Entry 7A94 (electron microscopy, 3.90 A resolution); this record covers chains A and B of the 4 polymer chains in the assembly.

[Chain A (and B)]
Protein: Spike glycoprotein
Source organism: Severe acute respiratory syndrome coronavirus 2
Notes: chain B of this document is another copy of the same molecule, construct and numbering; everything in this record applies to it too
UniProtKB: P0DTC2 (SPIKE_SARS2); numbering as in UniProt (aligned over 1-1208)
Amino-acid sequence (1287 residues; numbered -30 to 1256; the number before each row is that of its first residue; numbers below 1 keep their minus sign (Met-30 is residue -30)):
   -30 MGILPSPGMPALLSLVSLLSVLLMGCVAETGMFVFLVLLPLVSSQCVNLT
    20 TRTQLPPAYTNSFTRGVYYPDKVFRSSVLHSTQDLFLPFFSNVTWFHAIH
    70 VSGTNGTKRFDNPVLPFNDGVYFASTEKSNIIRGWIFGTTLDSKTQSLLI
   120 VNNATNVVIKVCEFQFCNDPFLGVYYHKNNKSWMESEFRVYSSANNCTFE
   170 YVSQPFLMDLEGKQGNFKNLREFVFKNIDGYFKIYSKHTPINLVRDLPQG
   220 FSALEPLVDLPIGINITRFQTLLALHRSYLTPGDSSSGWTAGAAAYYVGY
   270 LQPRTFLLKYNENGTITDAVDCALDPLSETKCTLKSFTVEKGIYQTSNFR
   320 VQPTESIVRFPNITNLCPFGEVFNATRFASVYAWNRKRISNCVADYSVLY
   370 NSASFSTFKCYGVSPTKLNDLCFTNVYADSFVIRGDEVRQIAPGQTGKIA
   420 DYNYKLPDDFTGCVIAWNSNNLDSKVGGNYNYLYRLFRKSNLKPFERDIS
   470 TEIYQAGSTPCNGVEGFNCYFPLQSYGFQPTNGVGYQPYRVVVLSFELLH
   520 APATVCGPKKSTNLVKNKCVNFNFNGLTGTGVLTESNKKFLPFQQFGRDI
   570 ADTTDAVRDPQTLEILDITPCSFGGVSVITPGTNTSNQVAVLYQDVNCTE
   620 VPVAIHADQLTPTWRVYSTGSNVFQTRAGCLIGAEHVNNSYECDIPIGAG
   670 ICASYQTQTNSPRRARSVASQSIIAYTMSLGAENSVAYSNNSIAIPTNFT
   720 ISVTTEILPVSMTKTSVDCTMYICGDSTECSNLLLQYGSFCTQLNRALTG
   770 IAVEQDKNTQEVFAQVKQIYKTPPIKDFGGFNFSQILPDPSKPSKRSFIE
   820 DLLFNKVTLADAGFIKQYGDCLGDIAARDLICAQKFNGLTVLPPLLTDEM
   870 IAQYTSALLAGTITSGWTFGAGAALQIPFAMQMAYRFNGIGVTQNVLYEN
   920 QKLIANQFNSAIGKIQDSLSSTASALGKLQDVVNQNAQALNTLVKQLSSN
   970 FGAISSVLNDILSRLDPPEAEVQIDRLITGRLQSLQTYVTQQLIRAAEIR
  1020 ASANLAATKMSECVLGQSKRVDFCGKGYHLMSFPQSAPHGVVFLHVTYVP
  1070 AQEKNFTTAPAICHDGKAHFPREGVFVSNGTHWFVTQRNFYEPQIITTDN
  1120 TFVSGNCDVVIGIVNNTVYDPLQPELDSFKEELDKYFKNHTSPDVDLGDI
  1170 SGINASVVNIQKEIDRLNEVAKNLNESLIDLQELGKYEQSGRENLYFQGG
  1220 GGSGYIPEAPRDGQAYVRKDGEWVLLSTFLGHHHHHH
Disordered / not traced: -30 to 13, 71-75, 625-632, 677-688, 828-852, 941-943, 1147-1256 (chain B: -30 to 13, 71-75, 625-631, 677-688, 828-854, 941-943, 1147-1256)
Construct notes: initiating methionine (-30); expression tag (-29 to 0, 1209-1256); engineered mutation Pro986 (Lys in P0DTC2), Pro987 (Val in P0DTC2)
Swiss-Prot annotation at these positions:
  - region: Asn280 to Cys301 (Putative superantigen), Arg403 to Asp405 (Integrin-binding motif), Asn448 to Phe456 (Immunodominant HLA epitope recognized by the CD8+), Pro681 to Ala684 (Putative superantigen), Ser816 to Tyr837 (Fusion peptide 1), Lys835 to Phe855 (Fusion peptide 2), Asp1163 to Glu1202 (Heptad repeat 2)
  - site (Cleavage): Arg685, Ser686, Arg815, Ser816
  - glycosylation: Asn17 (N-linked (GlcNAc...) (complex) asparagine), Asn61 (N-linked (GlcNAc...) (hybrid) asparagine), Asn74 (N-linked (GlcNAc...) (complex) asparagine), Asn122 (N-linked (GlcNAc...) (hybrid) asparagine), Asn149 (N-linked (GlcNAc...) (complex) asparagine), Asn165 (N-linked (GlcNAc...) (complex) asparagine), Asn234 (N-linked (GlcNAc...) (high mannose) asparagine), Asn282 (N-linked (GlcNAc...) (complex) asparagine), Thr323 (O-linked (GalNAc) threonine), Ser325 (O-linked (HexNAc...) serine), Asn331 (N-linked (GlcNAc...) (complex) asparagine), Asn343 (N-linked (GlcNAc...) (complex) asparagine), Asn603 (N-linked (GlcNAc...) (hybrid) asparagine), Asn616 (N-linked (GlcNAc...) (complex) asparagine), Asn657 (N-linked (GlcNAc...) (complex) asparagine), Thr676 (O-linked (GlcNAc...) threonine), Thr678 (O-linked (GlcNAc...) threonine), Asn709 (N-linked (GlcNAc...) (high mannose) asparagine), Asn717 (N-linked (GlcNAc...) (hybrid) asparagine), Asn801 (N-linked (GlcNAc...) (hybrid) asparagine) and 6 more in UniProt
Disulfide bonds: Cys15-Cys136, Cys131-Cys166, Cys291-Cys301, Cys336-Cys361, Cys379-Cys432, Cys391-Cys525, Cys480-Cys488, Cys538-Cys590, Cys617-Cys649, Cys662-Cys671, Cys738-Cys760, Cys743-Cys749, Cys1032-Cys1043, Cys1082-Cys1126
Covalent attachments: N-acetylglucosamine (NAG) linked to Asn165, Asn282, Asn331, Asn343, Asn616, Asn709, Asn717, Asn1098, Asn1134
Reported in the primary citation:
  - conformationally variable residues (loop rearrangement, order/disorder transition): Phe318, Asp614, Trp633, Tyr636, Thr827 to Phe855

[Interface between chain A and chain B]
Pairs across the interface (96; chain A residue first):
  Asn317(A) - Asp737(B)  hydrogen bond
  Arg319(A) - Met740(B)
  Arg357(A) - Cys166(B)  hydrogen bond (side chain-backbone)
  Arg357(A) - Thr167(B)  hydrogen bond
  Asn360(A) - Phe168(B)
  Pro521(A) - Tyr200(B)
  Pro521(A) - Pro230(B)
  Lys558(A) - Phe43(B)
  Phe559(A) - Phe43(B)  hydrophobic
  Leu560(A) - Gly283(B)
  Phe562(A) - Tyr38(B)  hydrophobic
  Phe562(A) - Lys41(B)
  Phe562(A) - Pro225(B)  hydrophobic
  Gln563(A) - Lys41(B)
  Gln563(A) - Val42(B)  hydrogen bond (side chain-backbone)
  Gln563(A) - Phe43(B)
  Gln564(A) - Lys41(B)  hydrogen bond (backbone-backbone)
  Phe565(A) - Lys41(B)
  Phe565(A) - Val42(B)
  Phe565(A) - Phe43(B)  hydrogen bond (backbone-backbone)
  Gly566(A) - Phe43(B)
  Arg567(A) - Phe43(B)  hydrogen bond (backbone-backbone)
  Arg567(A) - Arg44(B)
  Asp571(A) - Lys964(B)
  Pro589(A) - Phe855(B)
  Phe592(A) - Met740(B)  hydrophobic
  Phe592(A) - Phe855(B)
  Phe592(A) - Gly857(B)
  Asp614(A) - Thr859(B)
  Pro665(A) - Leu864(B)  hydrophobic
  Gly667(A) - Leu864(B)
  Ala668(A) - Pro863(B)  hydrogen bond (backbone-backbone)
  Ala668(A) - Leu864(B)
  Ala668(A) - Thr866(B)
  Gly669(A) - Leu864(B)  hydrogen bond (backbone-backbone)
  Gly669(A) - Met869(B)
  Met697(A) - Met869(B)  hydrophobic
  Leu699(A) - Ile788(B)
  Leu699(A) - Gln872(B)
  Leu699(A) - Tyr873(B)
  Gly700(A) - Lys786(B)
  Ala701(A) - Lys786(B)
  Ala701(A) - Ile788(B)  hydrogen bond (backbone-backbone)
  Glu702(A) - Ile788(B)
  Glu702(A) - Lys790(B)
  Asn703(A) - Ile788(B)  hydrogen bond (backbone-backbone)
  Asn703(A) - Tyr789(B)
  Asn703(A) - Lys790(B)  hydrogen bond (backbone-backbone)
  Val705(A) - Tyr789(B)  hydrophobic
  Val705(A) - Thr883(B)
  Ala706(A) - Gln895(B)
  Tyr707(A) - Pro792(B)  hydrophobic
  Tyr707(A) - Asp796(B)  hydrogen bond (side chain-backbone)
  Tyr707(A) - Phe797(B)
  Tyr707(A) - Thr883(B)
  Tyr707(A) - Ile896(B)
  Tyr707(A) - Phe898(B)  hydrogen bond (side chain-backbone)
  Asn709(A) - Asp796(B)  hydrogen bond
  Ser711(A) - Gln895(B)  hydrogen bond
  Ser711(A) - Pro897(B)
  Ile712(A) - Gln895(B)
  Ile712(A) - Ile896(B)  hydrophobic
  Ala713(A) - Leu894(B)  hydrophobic
  Ala713(A) - Gln895(B)  hydrogen bond (backbone-backbone)
  Pro715(A) - Leu894(B)  hydrophobic
  Gln957(A) - Arg765(B)  hydrogen bond
  Thr961(A) - Gln762(B)
  Gln965(A) - Ser758(B)  hydrogen bond
  Gln965(A) - Phe759(B)
  Ser968(A) - Tyr756(B)
  Ser968(A) - Gly757(B)
  Asn969(A) - Gln755(B)  hydrogen bond
  Phe970(A) - Gln755(B)  hydrogen bond (backbone-backbone)
  Gly971(A) - Gln755(B)
  Arg995(A) - Tyr756(B)
  Arg995(A) - Asp994(B)  salt bridge
  Gln1002(A) - Gln1002(B)  hydrogen bond
  Ser1003(A) - Phe759(B)
  Gln1010(A) - Leu1012(B)
  Arg1039(A) - Glu1031(B)  salt bridge
  Arg1039(A) - Arg1039(B)
  Val1040(A) - Ser1030(B)
  Val1040(A) - Glu1031(B)
  Gly1046(A) - Ala890(B)
  Tyr1047(A) - Trp886(B)
  Tyr1047(A) - Ala890(B)  hydrophobic
  Glu1072(A) - Leu894(B)
  Thr1077(A) - Met900(B)
  Pro1079(A) - Met900(B)
  Val1094(A) - Met900(B)  hydrophobic
  Val1094(A) - Tyr904(B)
  Arg1107(A) - Tyr904(B)  hydrogen bond
  Ser1123(A) - Asn914(B)  hydrogen bond
  Val1128(A) - Glu918(B)
  Ile1130(A) - Gln920(B)
  Leu1145(A) - Glu1144(B)
Other interface residues (no listed pair), chain A (76 interface residues in all): Lys557, Ile569, Ile666, Ile670, Ser704, Ser708, Asn710, Thr1006, Ile1013, Asp1041, Lys1045, Ala1078, Phe1089, Pro1090, Gly1124, Leu1141
Other interface residues (no listed pair), chain B (74 interface residues in all): Val47, Gly199, Glu224, Asn282, Gln784, Gln787, Ser884, Ala892, Gln913, Tyr917, Leu1001, Gln1005, Ile1013, Leu1034, Gly1035, Leu1141

[Overview]
76 residues of chain A and 74 residues of chain B are in contact; the contacts include 24 hydrogen bonds and 2
salt bridges. Among the polar pairs are Arg995(A)-Asp994(B), Arg1039(A)-Glu1031(B) and Asn317(A)-Asp737(B).
The paper reports conformational variability at Phe318(A), Asp614(A) and Trp633(A) among others.
Both chains are Spike glycoprotein (Severe acute respiratory syndrome coronavirus 2). Entry 7A94 (SARS-CoV-2
Spike Glycoprotein with 1 ACE2 Bound) was determined by electron microscopy, deposited together with 7A91,
7A92, 7A95, 7A96, 7A97 and 7A98.
